Entry 5W4U (X-ray diffraction, 3.60 A resolution); this record covers chains A and E of the 13 polymer chains in the assembly.

Chain A:
Molecule: DNA-directed RNA polymerase II subunit RPB1
Source organism: Saccharomyces cerevisiae (strain ATCC 204508 / S288c)
Notes: EC 2.7.7.6
UniProtKB: P04050 (RPB1_YEAST); residues 1-1733 here = UniProt positions 1-1733
Sequence (1733 residues; numbered 1 to 1733; the number before each row is that of its first residue):
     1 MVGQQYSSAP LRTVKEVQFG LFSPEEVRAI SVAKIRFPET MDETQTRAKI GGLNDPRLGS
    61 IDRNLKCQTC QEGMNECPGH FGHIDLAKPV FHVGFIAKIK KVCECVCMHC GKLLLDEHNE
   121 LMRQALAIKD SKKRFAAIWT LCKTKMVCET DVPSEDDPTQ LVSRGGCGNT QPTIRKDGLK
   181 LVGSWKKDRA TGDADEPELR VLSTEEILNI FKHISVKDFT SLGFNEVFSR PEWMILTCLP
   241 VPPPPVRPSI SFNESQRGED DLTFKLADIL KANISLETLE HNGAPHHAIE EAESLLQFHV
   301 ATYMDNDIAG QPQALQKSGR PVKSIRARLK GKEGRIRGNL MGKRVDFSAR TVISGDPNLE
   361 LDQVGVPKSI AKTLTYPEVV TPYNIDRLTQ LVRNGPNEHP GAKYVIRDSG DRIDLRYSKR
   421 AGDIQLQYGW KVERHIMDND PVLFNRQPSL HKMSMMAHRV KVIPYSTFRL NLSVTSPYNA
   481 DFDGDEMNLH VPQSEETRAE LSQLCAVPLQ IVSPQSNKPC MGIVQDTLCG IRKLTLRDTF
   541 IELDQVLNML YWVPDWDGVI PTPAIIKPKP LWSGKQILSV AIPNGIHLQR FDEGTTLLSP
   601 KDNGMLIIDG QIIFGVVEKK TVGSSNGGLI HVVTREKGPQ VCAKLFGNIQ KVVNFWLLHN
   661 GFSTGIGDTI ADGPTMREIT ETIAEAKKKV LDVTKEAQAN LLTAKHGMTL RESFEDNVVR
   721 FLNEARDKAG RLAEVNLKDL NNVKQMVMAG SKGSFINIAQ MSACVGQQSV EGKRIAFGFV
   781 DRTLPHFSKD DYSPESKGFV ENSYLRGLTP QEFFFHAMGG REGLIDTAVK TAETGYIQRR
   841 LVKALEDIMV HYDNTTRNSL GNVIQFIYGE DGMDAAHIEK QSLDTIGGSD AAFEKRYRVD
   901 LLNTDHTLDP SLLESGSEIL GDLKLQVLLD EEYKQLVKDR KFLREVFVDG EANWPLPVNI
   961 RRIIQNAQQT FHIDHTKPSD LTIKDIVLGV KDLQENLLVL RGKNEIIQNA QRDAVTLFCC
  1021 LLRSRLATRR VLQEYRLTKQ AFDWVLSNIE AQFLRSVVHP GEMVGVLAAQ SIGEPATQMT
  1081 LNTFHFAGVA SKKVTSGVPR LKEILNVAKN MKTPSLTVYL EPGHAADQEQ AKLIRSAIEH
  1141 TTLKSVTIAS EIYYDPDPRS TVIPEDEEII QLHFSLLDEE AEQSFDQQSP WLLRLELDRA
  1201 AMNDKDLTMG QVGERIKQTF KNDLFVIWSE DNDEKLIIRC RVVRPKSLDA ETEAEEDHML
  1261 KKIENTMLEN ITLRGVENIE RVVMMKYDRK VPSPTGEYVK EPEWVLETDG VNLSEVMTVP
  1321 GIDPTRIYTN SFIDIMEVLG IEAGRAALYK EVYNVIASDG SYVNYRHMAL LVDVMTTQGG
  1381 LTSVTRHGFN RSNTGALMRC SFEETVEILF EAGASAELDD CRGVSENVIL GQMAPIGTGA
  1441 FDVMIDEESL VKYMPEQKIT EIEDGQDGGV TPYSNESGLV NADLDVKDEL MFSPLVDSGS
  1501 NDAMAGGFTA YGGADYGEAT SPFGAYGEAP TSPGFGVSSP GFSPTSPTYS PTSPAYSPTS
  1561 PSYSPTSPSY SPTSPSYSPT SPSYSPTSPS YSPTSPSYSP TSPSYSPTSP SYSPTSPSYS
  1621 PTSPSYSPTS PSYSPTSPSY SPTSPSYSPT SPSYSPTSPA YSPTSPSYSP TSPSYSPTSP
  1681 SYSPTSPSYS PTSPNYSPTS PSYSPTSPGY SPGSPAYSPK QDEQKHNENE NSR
Disordered / not traced: 1-2, 149-166, 186-200, 253-258, 1080-1092, 1176-1186, 1244-1256, 1450-1733
Ion coordination: Zn2+ site 1: Cys-77, His-80; Zn2+ site 2: Cys-110, Cys-148; Mg2+: Asp-481, Asp-483, Asp-485 (shared with 1 residue of chain R)
UniProt features mapped onto this chain:
  - region: Pro-248 to Asp-260 (Lid loop), Asn-306 to Lys-323 (Rudder loop), Pro-810 to Glu-822 (Bridging helix)
  - binding site (Zn(2+)): Cys-67, Cys-70, Cys-77, His-80, Cys-107, Cys-110, Cys-148, Cys-167
  - binding site (Mg(2+)): Asp-481, Asp-483, Asp-485
  - modified residue: Thr-1471 (Phosphothreonine)
  - cross-link (Glycyl lysine isopeptide (Lys-Gly)): Lys-695 (interchain with G-Cter in ubiquitin), Lys-1246 (interchain with G-Cter in ubiquitin), Lys-1350 (interchain with G-Cter in ubiquitin)
  - natural variant: Ser-1653 to Pro-1659 (deletion: In strain: A364A)
  - mutagenesis: Lys-1246 (K1246R: Impairs ubiquitination during transcription stress)

Chain E:
Molecule: DNA-directed RNA polymerases I, II, and III subunit RPABC1
Source organism: Saccharomyces cerevisiae (strain ATCC 204508 / S288c)
UniProtKB: P20434 (RPAB1_YEAST); residues 1-215 here = UniProt positions 1-215
Sequence (215 residues; each row starts with the number of its first residue):
     1 MDQENERNIS RLWRAFRTVK EMVKDRGYFI TQEEVELPLE DFKAKYCDSM GRPQRKMMSF
    61 QANPTEESIS KFPDMGSLWV EFCDEPSVGV KTMKTFVIHI QEKNFQTGIF VYQNNITPSA
   121 MKLVPSIPPA TIETFNEAAL VVNITHHELV PKHIRLSSDE KRELLKRYRL KESQLPRIQR
   181 ADPVALYLGL KRGEVVKIIR KSETSGRYAS YRICM
Disordered / not traced: 1-2

Interface between chain A and chain E:
Residue-residue contacts - 87 pairs, chain A then chain E:
  Arg-857(A) with Tyr-168(E), hydrogen bond (side chain-backbone); Leu-170(E)
  Leu-860(A) with Gln-174(E), hydrogen bond (backbone-side chain)
  Gly-861(A) with Gln-174(E)
  Asn-862(A) with Ser-173(E), hydrogen bond (side chain-backbone); Gln-174(E)
  Val-863(A) with Leu-170(E), hydrophobic; Gln-174(E), hydrogen bond (backbone-backbone); Pro-176(E)
  Gln-865(A) with Tyr-208(E)
  Phe-866(A) with Leu-175(E), hydrophobic; Pro-176(E); Tyr-208(E), hydrogen bond (backbone-side chain); Ala-209(E); Ser-210(E); Tyr-211(E)
  Ile-867(A) with Tyr-208(E)
  Gly-869(A) with Thr-204(E)
  Glu-870(A) with Arg-200(E), salt bridge; Ser-202(E), hydrogen bond; Ser-205(E), hydrogen bond (backbone-side chain); Tyr-208(E)
  Asp-871(A) with Thr-204(E), hydrogen bond; Ser-205(E)
  Phe-942(A) with Gly-206(E); Arg-207(E)
  Val-946(A) with Lys-201(E); Ser-202(E)
  Phe-947(A) with Glu-203(E)
  Asn-1004(A) with Arg-167(E)
  Ile-1006(A) with Tyr-168(E), hydrophobic
  Ala-1010(A) with Tyr-168(E)
  Asp-1013(A) with Ser-205(E); Arg-207(E)
  Ala-1014(A) with Ser-205(E)
  Thr-1016(A) with Ser-205(E); Arg-207(E)
  Leu-1017(A) with Glu-203(E); Thr-204(E); Ser-205(E), hydrogen bond (backbone-backbone); Gly-206(E)
  Met-1317(A) with Val-142(E)
  Thr-1318(A) with Arg-11(E), hydrogen bond; Arg-14(E), hydrogen bond (backbone-side chain); Ala-138(E); Val-142(E)
  Pro-1320(A) with Arg-14(E)
  Pro-1324(A) with Val-142(E), hydrophobic; His-147(E)
  Thr-1325(A) with His-146(E), hydrogen bond (side chain-backbone); His-147(E); Glu-148(E), hydrogen bond (backbone-backbone)
  Arg-1326(A) with Glu-148(E)
  Ile-1327(A) with His-147(E), hydrogen bond (backbone-side chain)
  Tyr-1328(A) with Leu-149(E), hydrophobic
  Glu-1337(A) with Pro-183(E)
  Val-1338(A) with Ile-144(E); Pro-183(E)
  Leu-1339(A) with Ile-144(E), hydrophobic; His-147(E); Val-150(E); Pro-183(E); Val-184(E)
  Gly-1340(A) with Asp-182(E); Pro-183(E)
  Ile-1341(A) with Asp-182(E), hydrogen bond (backbone-side chain); Arg-212(E)
  Glu-1342(A) with Pro-151(E); His-153(E); Ile-198(E); Arg-200(E), salt bridge; Arg-212(E), salt bridge
  Ala-1343(A) with Leu-149(E); Val-150(E), hydrophobic
  Arg-1345(A) with Arg-200(E)
  Ala-1346(A) with Leu-149(E), hydrophobic
  Tyr-1349(A) with Glu-203(E)
  Tyr-1365(A) with Glu-203(E); Thr-204(E)
  Arg-1366(A) with Thr-204(E), hydrogen bond
  Thr-1376(A) with Arg-212(E), hydrogen bond (backbone-side chain)
  Thr-1377(A) with Pro-176(E); Arg-177(E), hydrogen bond (backbone-backbone)
  Gln-1378(A) with Arg-177(E); Met-215(E)
  Gly-1379(A) with Arg-177(E); Gln-179(E)
Also at the interface, not in a pair above, chain A (52 interface residues in all): Thr-855, Trp-954, Ile-1007, Val-1319, Ile-1335, Ala-1347, Gly-1380
Also at the interface, not in a pair above, chain E (43 interface residues in all): Val-141, Glu-163, Arg-169, Ile-178

Overview:
Chain A and chain E form an interface of 52 and 43 residues respectively, with 18 hydrogen bonds and 3 salt
bridges. Polar pairs include Glu-870(A)/Arg-200(E), Glu-1342(A)/Arg-200(E) and Glu-1342(A)/Arg-212(E). UniProt
lists 8 Zn2+-binding residues, 3 Mg2+-binding residues and one mutagenesis site on chain A.
Chain A is DNA-directed RNA polymerase II subunit RPB1 and chain E is DNA-directed RNA polymerases I, II, and
III subunit RPABC1, both from Saccharomyces cerevisiae (strain ATCC 204508 / S288c); the structure, Pol II
elongation complex with an N6-methyladenine-containing template, was determined by X-ray diffraction,
deposited together with 5W51.
